PDB entry 9BIF | X-ray diffraction, 3.09 A resolution | chains A and D of the 6 polymer chains in the assembly

== Chain A ==
Name: Outer surface protein C
From: Borreliella burgdorferi B31
UniProt: Q07337 (OSPC_BORBU); numbering as in UniProt (aligned over 38-201)
Chain sequence (164 residues; row label = number of the first residue in the row):
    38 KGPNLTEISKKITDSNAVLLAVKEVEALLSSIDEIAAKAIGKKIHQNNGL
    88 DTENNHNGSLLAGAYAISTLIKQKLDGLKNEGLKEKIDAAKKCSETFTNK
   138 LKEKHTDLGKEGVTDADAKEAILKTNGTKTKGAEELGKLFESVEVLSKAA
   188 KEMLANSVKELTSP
Disordered / not traced: 38-44, 200-201
Metal / ion sites: praseodymium ion: E189 (shared with N32(D), D50(D) of chain D)
Curated features (UniProtKB/Swiss-Prot):
  - natural variant: D51 (D51E: In strain: 2591), L56 (L56V: In strain: 2591), A64 to S67 (sequence variant, change not given here; In strain: 2591), I72 to H93 (sequence variant, change not given here; In strain: 2591), A103 (A103V: In strain: 2591), K109 to Q110 (sequence variant, change not given here; In strain: 2591), E118 to G119 (sequence variant, change not given here; In strain: 2591), D125 to A126 (sequence variant, change not given here; In strain: 2591), S131 to T133 (sequence variant, change not given here; In strain: 2591), N136 (N136D: In strain: 2591), E140 to D144 (sequence variant, change not given here; In strain: 2591), K147 to V150 (sequence variant, change not given here; In strain: 2591), 5 further natural variant entries in UniProt
  - mutagenesis: K60 (K60Y: Wild-type virulence in mice, no antibody response in mice, decreased heart colonization-), E61 to E63 (Bacteria are non-infectious in mice, no antibody response in mice, increased affinity for human plasminogen), E61 (E61Q: Bacteria are non-infectious in mice, no antibody response in mice), E63 (E63Q: Wild-type virulence in mice, no antibody response in mice, colonizes organs like wild-type)
Reported in the primary citation:
  - specificity-determining residues: K161, F177

== Chain D ==
Name: VH-VL domain of B11 Fab
From: Homo sapiens
Notes: antibody fragment or engineered binder
Chain sequence (215 residues; each row starts with the number of its first residue):
     1 EIVMTQSPVTLSVSPGERATLSCRASQSVGNNLAWYQHKPGQAPRLLIYD
    51 ASTRATGIPGRFSGSGSGTEFTLTISSLQSEDFAVYYCQEYNNWPRYTFG
   101 QGAKLEIRRTVAAPSVFIFPPSDEQLKSGTASVVCLLNNFYPREAKVQWK
   151 VDNALQSGNSQESVTEQDSKDSTYSLSSTLTLSKADYEKHKVYACEVTHQ
   201 GLSSPVTKSFNRGEC
Cystine bridges: C23-C88, C135-C195
Metal / ion sites: praseodymium ion: N32, D50 (shared with E189(A) of chain A)

== How chain A and chain D interact ==
Contacting residue pairs - 4 pairs, chain A then chain D:
  K185(A) - W94(D)
  E189(A) - N32(D)
  K196(A) - N31(D)  hydrogen bond
  K196(A) - D50(D)  salt bridge
Interface residues without a listed pair, chain A (5 interface residues in all): E181, T199
Interface residues without a listed pair, chain D (5 interface residues in all): S52
Interface features reported in the paper:
  - pairs named by the authors: E189(A)-N32(D), K196(A)-N31(D) (hydrogen bond), K196(A)-D50(D) (salt bridge)
  - epitope / paratope residues, chain A: A186(A), E189(A), K196(A)
  - epitope / paratope residues, chain D: N31(D), N32(D), D50(D)

== Summary ==
Chain A and chain D each contribute 5 residues to their interface; the contacts include 1 hydrogen bond and 1
salt bridge. Polar contacts include K196(A)-D50(D) and K196(A)-N31(D). The paper describes a contact between
E189(A) and N32(D); a hydrogen bond between K196(A) and N31(D); a salt bridge between K196(A) and D50(D). From
the paper: epitope/paratope residues A186(A), E189(A) and N31(D) among others; specificity determinants
K161(A) and F177(A).
Here chain A is Outer surface protein C (Borreliella burgdorferi B31) and chain D is VH-VL domain of B11 Fab
(Homo sapiens). Entry 9BIF (Fab B11-OspCA complex) was determined by X-ray diffraction.
